Entry 3P30 (X-ray diffraction, 3.30 A resolution); this record covers chains A and H of the 3 polymer chains in the assembly.

== Chain A ==
Molecule: HIV-1 gp41
Organism: Human immunodeficiency virus 1
Chain sequence (96 residues; row label = number of the first residue in the row; note: 40 numbers in that range are skipped by the numbering (no residue carries them; nothing is unmodelled there)):
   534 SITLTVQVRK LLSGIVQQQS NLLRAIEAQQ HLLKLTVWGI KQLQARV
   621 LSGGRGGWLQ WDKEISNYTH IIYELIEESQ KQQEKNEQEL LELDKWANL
Disordered / not traced: 534-537, 621-627, 669
Reported in the primary citation:
  - conformationally variable residues: Leu663 to Leu669

== Chain H ==
Molecule: 1281 Fab heavy chain
Organism: Homo sapiens
Notes: antibody fragment or engineered binder
Chain sequence (226 residues; each row starts with the number of its first residue; a row labelled like 82A-82C holds insertion residues (82A, then the next letters in order)):
     1 ALQLVQSGAE VKKAGSSVRV SCKASGATFS SYSISWVRQA PGQGPQWMGG IV
   52A P
    53 SSGAAKYAQQ FQGRLTITAD TSTNTAYLEL
82A-82C SSL
    83 RYDDTAVYYC TRDRSRVR
100A-100I YFDRESGWF
   101 DPWGQGTLVT VSSASTKGPS VFPLAPSSKS TSGGTAALGC LVKDYFPEPV TVSWNSGALT
   161 SGVHTFPAVL QSSGLYSLSS VVTVPSSSLG TQTYICNVNH KPSNTKVDKK VEP
Cystine bridges: Cys22-Cys92, Cys140-Cys196

== How chain A and chain H interact ==
Contacting residue pairs (14; chain A residue first):
  Tyr643(A) - Trp100H(H)  hydrophobic
  Glu647(A) - Arg96(H)  hydrogen bond (backbone-side chain)
  Gln650(A) - Tyr32(H)  hydrogen bond
  Gln650(A) - Arg96(H)  hydrogen bond (side chain-backbone)
  Lys651(A) - Ala1(H)
  Lys651(A) - Arg96(H)
  Glu654(A) - Ala1(H)
  Glu654(A) - Leu2(H)
  Glu654(A) - Ala27(H)
  Glu654(A) - Thr28(H)
  Glu654(A) - Tyr32(H)
  Glu654(A) - Arg94(H)  salt bridge
  Lys655(A) - Ala1(H)
  Gln658(A) - Gly26(H)
Interface residues without a listed pair, chain A (10 interface residues in all): Gln653, Glu657, Leu661
Interface residues without a listed pair, chain H (12 interface residues in all): Ser30, Arg98, Asp101
Interface features reported in the paper:
  - epitope / paratope residues, chain A: Tyr643(A)

== Overview ==
10 residues of chain A and 12 residues of chain H are in contact; the contacts include 3 hydrogen bonds and 1
salt bridge. Among the polar pairs are Glu654(A)-Arg94(H), Glu647(A)-Arg96(H) and Gln650(A)-Tyr32(H). The
paper reports the epitope/paratope residue Tyr643(A); conformational variability at Leu663(A).
Here chain A is HIV-1 gp41 (Human immunodeficiency virus 1) and chain H is 1281 Fab heavy chain (Homo
sapiens). Entry 3P30 (crystal structure of the cluster II Fab 1281 in complex with HIV-1 gp41 ectodomain) was
determined by X-ray diffraction.
